9DWM - chains E and J of the 12 polymer chains in the assembly; structure by electron microscopy, 4.20 A resolution (low resolution: residue-level contacts below are approximate; hydrogen-bond / salt-bridge calls are withheld).

# Chain E
Protein: Histone H3.2
From: Homo sapiens
UniProtKB: Q71DI3 (H32_HUMAN); residues 1-135 here correspond to UniProt positions 2-136 (UniProt number = residue number + 1)
Chain sequence (135 residues; each row starts with the number of its first residue):
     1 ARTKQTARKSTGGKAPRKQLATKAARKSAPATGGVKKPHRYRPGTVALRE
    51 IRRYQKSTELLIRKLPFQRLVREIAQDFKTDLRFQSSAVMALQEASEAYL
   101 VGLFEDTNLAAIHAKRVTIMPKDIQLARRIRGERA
Not modelled in the structure: 1-37, 135
Construct notes: engineered mutation Ala110 (Cys111 in Q71DI3)
Curated features (UniProtKB/Swiss-Prot):
  - modified residue: Arg2 (Asymmetric dimethylarginine), Thr3 (Phosphothreonine), Lys4 (Allysine), Gln5 (5-glutamyl dopamine), Thr6 (Phosphothreonine), Arg8 (Citrulline), Lys9 (N6,N6,N6-trimethyllysine), Ser10 (ADP-ribosylserine), Thr11 (Phosphothreonine), Lys14 (N6-(2-hydroxyisobutyryl)lysine), Arg17 (Asymmetric dimethylarginine), Lys18 (N6-(2-hydroxyisobutyryl)lysine), Lys23 (N6-(2-hydroxyisobutyryl)lysine), Arg26 (Citrulline), Lys27 (N6,N6,N6-trimethyllysine), Ser28 (ADP-ribosylserine), Lys36 (N6,N6,N6-trimethyllysine), Lys37 (N6-methyllysine), Tyr41 (Phosphotyrosine), Lys56 (N6,N6,N6-trimethyllysine) and 8 more in UniProt
  - lipidation: Lys18 (N6-decanoyllysine)

# Chain J
Molecule: 601 J strand (non-damaged strand)
Sequence (147 nucleotides; each row starts with the number of its first residue):
     1 ATCGGATGTATATATCTGACACGTGCCTGGAGACTAGGGAGTAATCCCCT
    51 TGGCGGTTAAAACGCGGGGGACAGCGCGTACGTGCGTTTAAGCGGTGCTA
   101 GAGCTGTCTACGACCAATTGAGCGGCCTCGGCACCGGGATTCTCGAT
Not modelled in the structure: 1, 147

# How chain E and chain J interact
Pairs across the interface - 11 pairs, chain E then chain J:
  Arg40(E) - DC144(J)
  Tyr41(E) - DC144(J)
  Arg42(E) - DC144(J)
  Pro43(E) - DG69(J)
  Arg83(E) - DT51(J)
  Phe84(E) - DT50(J)
  Phe84(E) - DT51(J)
  Gln85(E) - DT50(J)
  Val117(E) - DG70(J)
  Val117(E) - DA71(J)
  Thr118(E) - DA71(J)
Other interface residues (no listed pair), chain E (11 interface residues in all): Thr45, Arg116

# Summary
11 residues of chain E face 6 of chain J across their interface.
Here chain E is Histone H3.2 (Homo sapiens) and chain J is 601 J strand (non-damaged strand). Entry 9DWM (DNA
polymerase Beta bound to a nucleosome containing a 1-nt gap at SHL-5.5) was determined by electron microscopy.
